Entry 8YIO (electron microscopy, 2.35 A resolution); this record covers chains C and D of the 20 polymer chains in the assembly.

# Chain C
Name: Cytochrome b
Organism: Saccharomyces cerevisiae
UniProtKB: A0A0G3F5W7 (A0A0G3F5W7_YEASX); numbering as in UniProt (aligned over 1-385)
Chain sequence (385 residues; numbered 1 to 385; the number before each row is that of its first residue):
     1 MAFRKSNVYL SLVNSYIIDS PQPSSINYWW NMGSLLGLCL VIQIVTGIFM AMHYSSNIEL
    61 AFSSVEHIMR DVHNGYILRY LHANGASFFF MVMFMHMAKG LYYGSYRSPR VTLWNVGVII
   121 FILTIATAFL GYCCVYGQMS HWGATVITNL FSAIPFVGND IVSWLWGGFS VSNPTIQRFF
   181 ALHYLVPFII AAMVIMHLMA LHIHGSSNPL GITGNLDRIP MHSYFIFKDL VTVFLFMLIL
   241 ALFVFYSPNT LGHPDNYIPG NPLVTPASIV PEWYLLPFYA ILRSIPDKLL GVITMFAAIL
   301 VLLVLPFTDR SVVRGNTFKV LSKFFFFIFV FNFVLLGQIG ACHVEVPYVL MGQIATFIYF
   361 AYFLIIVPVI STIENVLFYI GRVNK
Bound ions: heme Fe site 1 near H82 (its only coordinating residue here); heme Fe site 2: H96, H197
Residues lining bound ligands:
  - 3-sn-phosphatidylethanolamine (8PE; (2R)-3-{[(S)-(2-aminoethoxy)(hydroxy)phosphoryl]oxy}-2-(tetradecanoyloxy)propyl octadecanoate): W29, F94, M95, M97, A98, K99, Y102, Y103, F121, P209, F278, L302, T317, F326, F327, F329, V330, F331, F333, V334, Y359
  - 3-sn-phosphatidylethanolamine (9PE; (1R)-2-{[(S)-(2-aminoethoxy)(hydroxy)phosphoryl]oxy}-1-[(heptanoyloxy)methyl]ethyl octadecanoate), molecule 1: F3, S6, N7, V8, Y9, L10, L12, V13, I195
  - 3-sn-phosphatidylethanolamine (9PE), molecule 2: T112, N115, V116, M193, I195, M196, M199
  - azoxystrobin (AZO; methyl (2Z)-2-(2-{[6-(2-cyanophenoxy)pyrimidin-4-yl]oxy}phenyl)-3-methoxyacrylate): I125, A128, F129, Y132, C133, M139, S140, G143, A144, I147, I269, V270, P271, E272, Y274, L275, F278, Y279, M295, F296, I299
  - cardiolipin (CN3; (2R,5S,11R,14R)-5,8,11-trihydroxy-2-(nonanoyloxy)-5,11-dioxido-16-oxo-14-[(propanoyloxy)methyl]-4,6,10,12,15-pentaoxa-5,11-diphosphanonadec-1-yl undecanoate): N27, Y28, W29, M32, L35, F88, M91, V92, M95, V231, T232, L235, F236, I239
  - cardiolipin (CN5; (5S,11R)-5,8,11-trihydroxy-5,11-dioxido-17-oxo-4,6,10,12,16-pentaoxa-5,11-diphosphaoctadec-1-yl pentadecanoate): L12, V13, Y16, I17, I18, I195, L198, M199, I226
  - heme (HEM), molecule 1: W30, M32, G33, S34, L36, G37, F89, M93, H96, M97, K99, S105, R110, L113, W114, G117, V118, I120, F121, V194, H197, L198, L201, G205, S206, S207
  - heme (HEM), molecule 2: L40, Q43, I44, G47, I48, M50, A51, Y54, V65, R79, H82, A83, A86, F89, T127, A128, G131, Y132, C134, V135, F180, H183, Y184, P187, Y274
  - UQ6 (5-(3,7,11,15,19,23-hexamethyl-tetracosa-2,6,10,14,18,22-hexaenyl)-2,3-dimethoxy-6-methyl-benzene-1,4-diol): Y16, I17, S20, Q22, G33, S34, G37, V41, I44, V45, I48, F49, M52, V194, L198, L201, S206, M221

# Chain D
Name: Cytochrome c1, heme protein, mitochondrial
Organism: Saccharomyces cerevisiae
Notes: EC 7.1.1.8
UniProtKB: A0A5B9RH60 (A0A5B9RH60_YEASX); residue numbers follow UniProt; this construct covers 62-309
Chain sequence (248 residues; row label = number of the first residue in the row):
    62 MTAAEHGLHA PAYAWSHNGP FETFDHASIR RGYQVYREVC AACHSLDRVA WRTLVGVSHT
   122 NEEVRNMAEE FEYDDEPDEQ GNPKKRPGKL SDYIPGPYPN EQAARAANQG ALPPDLSLIV
   182 KARHGGCDYI FSLLTGYPDE PPAGVALPPG SNYNPYFPGG SIAMARVLFD DMVEYEDGTP
   242 ATTSQMAKDV TTFLNWCAEP EHDERKRLGL KTVIILSSLY LLSIWVKKFK WAGIKTRKFV
   302 FNPPKPRK
Bound ions: heme Fe near H105 (its only coordinating residue here)
Residues lining bound ligands:
  - cardiolipin (CN3; (2R,5S,11R,14R)-5,8,11-trihydroxy-2-(nonanoyloxy)-5,11-dioxido-16-oxo-14-[(propanoyloxy)methyl]-4,6,10,12,15-pentaoxa-5,11-diphosphanonadec-1-yl undecanoate): Y281, I285, K288, K289
  - heme (HEM): V100, C101, C104, H105, N169, A172, L173, P174, P175, L177, I180, R184, Y190, I191, L194, L195, F218, I223, A224, M225, V228, L229

# Chain C / chain D interface
Pairs across the interface (49):
  Y28(C) - K288(D)
  F62(C) - R109(D)
  S63(C) - R109(D)
  E66(C) - L179(D)
  R70(C) - R109(D)  hydrogen bond (side chain-backbone)
  R70(C) - S178(D)
  R70(C) - L179(D)
  R70(C) - C258(D)  hydrogen bond (side chain-backbone)
  D71(C) - R113(D)  salt bridge
  Y76(C) - E262(D)
  Y76(C) - E265(D)
  Y76(C) - R266(D)
  Y76(C) - L269(D)
  Y80(C) - K182(D)
  D217(C) - R298(D)  salt bridge
  I219(C) - W292(D)  hydrophobic
  S223(C) - K291(D)
  Y224(C) - K291(D)
  Y224(C) - W292(D)  hydrogen bond (backbone-side chain)
  Y224(C) - I295(D)  hydrophobic
  F227(C) - V287(D)  hydrophobic
  F227(C) - K288(D)
  F227(C) - K291(D)
  V231(C) - Y281(D)
  V231(C) - S284(D)
  F234(C) - L280(D)
  F234(C) - Y281(D)  hydrophobic
  F234(C) - S284(D)
  L235(C) - Y281(D)  hydrophobic
  M237(C) - L277(D)
  L238(C) - V274(D)
  L238(C) - L277(D)  hydrophobic
  L238(C) - S278(D)
  A241(C) - L277(D)  hydrophobic
  L242(C) - V274(D)  hydrophobic
  F245(C) - R266(D)  hydrogen bond (backbone-side chain)
  F245(C) - G270(D)
  Y246(C) - P81(D)
  Y246(C) - K267(D)
  Y246(C) - G270(D)
  Y246(C) - L271(D)  hydrogen bond (side chain-backbone)
  Y246(C) - V274(D)  hydrophobic
  N249(C) - K182(D)
  P254(C) - K182(D)
  P254(C) - A183(D)
  Y257(C) - K182(D)
  I258(C) - R184(D)
  H343(C) - M62(D)
  E345(C) - M62(D)  hydrogen bond (side chain-backbone)
Also at the interface, not in a pair above, chain C (34 interface residues in all): I77, F225, K228, L230, V244, P248
Also at the interface, not in a pair above, chain D (37 interface residues in all): V110, H185, A259, E260, P261, T273, I285, F300

# Summary
The interface between chain C and chain D involves 34 residues on one side and 37 on the other, with 6
hydrogen bonds and 2 salt bridges. Among the polar pairs are D71(C)-R113(D), D217(C)-R298(D) and
R70(C)-R109(D).
Chain C is Cytochrome b and chain D is Cytochrome c1, heme protein, mitochondrial, both from Saccharomyces
cerevisiae; the structure, Cryo-EM structure of Saccharomyces cerevisiae bc1 complex in azoxystrobin-bound
state, was determined by electron microscopy.
